PDB entry 1ZRE | X-ray diffraction, 2.80 A resolution | chains X and A of the 6 polymer chains in the assembly

== Chain X ==
Molecule: 21-nt DNA strand
Sequence (21 nucleotides; row label = number of the first residue in the row; the depositors numbered this strand downwards along its sequence, so these rows (ascending numbers) run in the REVERSE of the deposited 5'-to-3' order):
    -8 TAAAGCTT
     1 TTTACCCTAG ATC

== Chain A ==
Protein: Catabolite gene activator
From: Escherichia coli
UniProt: P0ACJ8 (CRP_ECOLI); residues 1-209 here correspond to UniProt positions 2-210 (UniProt number = residue number + 1)
Chain sequence (209 residues; numbered 1 to 209; the number before each row is that of its first residue):
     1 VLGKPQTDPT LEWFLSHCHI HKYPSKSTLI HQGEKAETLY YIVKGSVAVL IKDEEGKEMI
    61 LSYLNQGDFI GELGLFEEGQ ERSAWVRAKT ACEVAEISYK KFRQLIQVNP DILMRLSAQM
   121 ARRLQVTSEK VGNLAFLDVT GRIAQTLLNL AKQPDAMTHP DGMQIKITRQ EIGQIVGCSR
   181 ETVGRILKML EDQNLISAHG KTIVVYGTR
Unresolved in the structure: 1-7, 208-209
Residues lining bound ligands: adenosine-3',5'-cyclic-monophosphate (CMP): Ile30, Ala36, Val49, Leu61, Ser62, Leu64, Phe69, Ile70, Gly71, Glu72, Leu73, Gly74, Glu81, Arg82, Ser83, Ala84, Val86, Tyr99, Arg123, Thr127
Reported in the primary citation:
  - binding site for the 21-nt DNA strand (chain X): Glu181
  - binding site for the 17-nt DNA strand: Arg180
  - binding site for the 21-nt DNA strand: Glu181, Arg185

== Chain X / chain A interface ==
Contacting residue pairs (18):
  DC-3(X) - Lys26(A)  salt bridge to the phosphate
  DT-2(X) - Lys201(A)  salt bridge to the phosphate
  DT-1(X) - Gly200(A)  phosphate contact
  DT-1(X) - Lys201(A)  hydrogen bond to the phosphate
  DT1(X) - Gly200(A)  phosphate contact
  DC5(X) - Arg180(A)  base contact
  DC6(X) - Arg180(A)  base contact
  DC6(X) - Glu181(A)  hydrogen bond to the base
  DC7(X) - Glu181(A)  base contact
  DT8(X) - Ser179(A)  base contact
  DT8(X) - Glu181(A)  base contact
  DT8(X) - Arg185(A)  hydrogen bond to the base
  DA9(X) - Cys178(A)  phosphate contact
  DA9(X) - Ser179(A)  hydrogen bond to the phosphate
  DA9(X) - Thr182(A)  hydrogen bond to the phosphate
  DG10(X) - Asp138(A)  phosphate contact
  DG10(X) - Val139(A)  hydrogen bond to the phosphate
  DG10(X) - Thr182(A)  sugar contact
Interface residues without a listed pair, chain A (15 interface residues in all): Arg142, Gly177, His199, Thr202

== In short ==
Chain X and chain A form an interface of 10 and 15 residues respectively, with 6 hydrogen bonds and 2 salt
bridges. Polar contacts include DC6(X)-Glu181(A), DT8(X)-Arg185(A) and DT-1(X)-Lys201(A). From the paper: a
binding site for the 21-nt DNA strand at Glu181(A) and Arg185(A); a binding site for the 21-nt DNA strand
(chain X) at Glu181(A).
Here chain X is a 21-nt DNA strand and chain A is Catabolite gene activator (Escherichia coli). Entry 1ZRE (4
crystal structures of CAP-DNA with all base-pair substitutions at position 6, CAP-[6G;17C]ICAP38 DNA) was
determined by X-ray diffraction together with 1ZRC, 1ZRD and 1ZRF from the same study.
